Entry 9J0U (X-ray diffraction, 2.58 A resolution); this record covers chain A.

[Chain A]
Protein: Dat: predicted D-alanine aminotransferase
Organism: Desulfobacula toluolica
Notes: EC 2.6.1.21
UniProt: K0NPP0 (K0NPP0_DESTT); residues 1-286 here = UniProt positions 1-286
Sequence (286 residues; numbered 1 to 286; the number before each row is that of its first residue):
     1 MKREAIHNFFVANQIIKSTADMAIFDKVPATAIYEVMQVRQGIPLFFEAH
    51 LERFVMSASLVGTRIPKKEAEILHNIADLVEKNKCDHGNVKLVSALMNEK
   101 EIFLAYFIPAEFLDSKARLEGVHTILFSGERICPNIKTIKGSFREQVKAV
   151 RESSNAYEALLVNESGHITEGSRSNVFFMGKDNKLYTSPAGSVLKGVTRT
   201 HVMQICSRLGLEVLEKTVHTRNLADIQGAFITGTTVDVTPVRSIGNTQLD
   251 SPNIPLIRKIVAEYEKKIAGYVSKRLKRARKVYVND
Modified residues: Lys-137 ((2S)-2-amino-6-[[3-hydroxy-2-methyl-5-(phosphonooxymethyl)pyridin-4-yl]methylideneamino]hexanoic acid; LLP)
From the paper describing this entry:
  - contacts within the chain: Arg-3/Asp-26 (salt bridge), Glu-4/Lys-91 (hydrogen bond), Glu-48/Tyr-271 (hydrogen bond), Glu-4/Arg-144 (hydrogen bond), Tyr-157/Arg-173 (backbone contact)
  - mutagenesis - R144I (60.5 +/- 0.1 degC): unchanged stability
  - mutagenesis - R144I (29 +/- 1 M-1s-1): unchanged catalytic activity on D-alanine
  - mutagenesis - R144I (43 +/- 2 uM): unchanged binding to PLP
  - mutagenesis - K91A (2.4 +/- 0.7 M-1s-1): decreased catalytic activity on D-alanine
  - mutagenesis - K91A: decreased stability
  - conformationally variable residues: Met-56 to Arg-64, Ala-95 to Ile-102, Ala-110 to Glu-120

[Summary]
From the paper: K91A reduces catalytic activity on D-alanine; conformational variability at Met-56, Ala-95 and
Ala-110.
Chain A is Dat: predicted D-alanine aminotransferase (Desulfobacula toluolica); the structure, Crystal
structure of monomeric PLP-dependent transaminase from Desulfobacula toluolica in F 41 3 2 space group, was
determined by X-ray diffraction, deposited together with 9J0V.
